Entry 1V1H (X-ray diffraction, 1.90 A resolution); this record covers chains A and B of the 3 polymer chains in the assembly.

Chain A (and B):
Molecule: Fibritin, fiber protein
Source organism: Human adenovirus type 2
Notes: fragment: shaft domain plus foldon domain, residues 319-392 and 457-483; chain B of this document is another copy of the same molecule, construct and numbering; everything in this record applies to it too
UniProtKB: chimeric construct of P03275, P10104: residues 319-392 from P03275 (FIBP_ADE02) positions 319-392 (same numbers); residues 457-483 from P10104 positions 457-483 (same numbers)
Amino-acid sequence (103 residues; each row starts with the number of its first residue; note: 62 numbers in that range are skipped by the numbering (no residue carries them; nothing is unmodelled there)):
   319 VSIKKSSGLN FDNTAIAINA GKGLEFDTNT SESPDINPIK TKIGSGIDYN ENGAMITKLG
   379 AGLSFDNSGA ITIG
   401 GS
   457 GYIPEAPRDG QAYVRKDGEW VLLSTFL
Construct notes: conflict L478 (Phe in P10104)
Swiss-Prot annotation at these positions:
  - modified residue (Phosphoserine): S325, S351

How chain A and chain B interact:
Contacting residue pairs (108):
  V319(A) with V319(B), hydrophobic
  D330(A) with K322(B), salt bridge
  T332(A) with S320(B), hydrogen bond (backbone-side chain)
  A333(A) with S320(B); I321(B); K322(B)
  I334(A) with V319(B), hydrophobic; S320(B), hydrogen bond (backbone-backbone); I321(B); K322(B), hydrogen bond (backbone-backbone); L327(B)
  A335(A) with S325(B)
  I336(A) with S325(B), hydrogen bond (backbone-backbone); G326(B); L327(B), hydrophobic
  F344(A) with S324(B); S325(B); G326(B)
  P352(A) with S324(B)
  D353(A) with K323(B); S324(B), hydrogen bond (backbone-backbone)
  I354(A) with K323(B); N328(B); N337(B)
  N355(A) with K323(B), hydrogen bond (backbone-backbone); S324(B), hydrogen bond (side chain-backbone); G326(B), hydrogen bond (backbone-backbone)
  P356(A) with N337(B); G339(B)
  I357(A) with G326(B); I336(B), hydrophobic; N337(B), hydrogen bond (backbone-backbone); A338(B); G339(B), hydrogen bond (backbone-backbone); L342(B)
  K358(A) with K340(B); L342(B)
  T359(A) with K340(B), hydrogen bond (backbone-backbone); G341(B); L342(B)
  I365(A) with I365(B), hydrophobic
  Y367(A) with K340(B); G341(B)
  N370(A) with K360(B), hydrogen bond (backbone-side chain)
  G371(A) with K340(B); G341(B), hydrogen bond (backbone-backbone); K360(B)
  A372(A) with K360(B); I361(B); G362(B)
  M373(A) with G341(B); T359(B); K360(B), hydrogen bond (backbone-backbone); I361(B); G362(B), hydrogen bond (backbone-backbone); I365(B); M373(B), hydrophobic
  I374(A) with S363(B); I365(B)
  T375(A) with S363(B), hydrogen bond (backbone-backbone); G364(B); I365(B)
  F383(A) with S363(B); G364(B)
  D384(A) with G378(B)
  S386(A) with K376(B), hydrogen bond (backbone-side chain)
  G387(A) with S363(B); G364(B), hydrogen bond (backbone-backbone); K376(B)
  A388(A) with K376(B); L377(B); G378(B)
  I389(A) with G364(B); K376(B), hydrogen bond (backbone-backbone); L377(B); G378(B), hydrogen bond (backbone-backbone); L381(B), hydrophobic
  T390(A) with A379(B), hydrogen bond (side chain-backbone)
  I391(A) with A379(B), hydrogen bond (backbone-backbone); G380(B); L381(B), hydrophobic; I391(B), hydrophobic
  G392(A) with Y458(B)
  Y458(A) with Y458(B), hydrophobic
  I459(A) with Y458(B); I459(B), hydrogen bond (backbone-backbone)
  P460(A) with I459(B)
  E461(A) with G457(B), hydrogen bond (backbone-backbone); I459(B); R471(B), salt bridge; G474(B)
  R464(A) with D473(B)
  D465(A) with D473(B)
  G466(A) with K472(B); D473(B), hydrogen bond (backbone-side chain)
  Q467(A) with R471(B); K472(B)
  A468(A) with V470(B), hydrophobic; R471(B); K472(B); F482(B), hydrophobic
  Y469(A) with V470(B); R471(B), hydrogen bond (backbone-backbone)
  V470(A) with V470(B), hydrophobic
  W476(A) with I459(B), hydrophobic
  L479(A) with L479(B), hydrophobic; F482(B), hydrophobic
  L483(A) with F482(B)
Other interface residues (no listed pair), chain A (51 interface residues in all): L342, D345, L381, A462
Other interface residues (no listed pair), chain B (45 interface residues in all): I334, T375, L483

Overview:
51 residues of chain A face 45 of chain B across their interface; the contacts include 26 hydrogen bonds and 2
salt bridges. Among the polar pairs are D330(A)-K322(B), E461(A)-R471(B) and T332(A)-S320(B).
Both chains are Fibritin, fiber protein (Human adenovirus type 2). Entry 1V1H (Adenovirus fibre shaft sequence
N-terminally fused to the bacteriophage T4 fibritin foldon trimerisation motif with a ...) was determined by
X-ray diffraction together with 1V1I from the same study.
